Entry 5B48 (X-ray diffraction, 2.50 A resolution); this record covers chains A and B of the 4 polymer chains in the assembly.

Chain A:
Protein: 2-oxoacid--ferredoxin oxidoreductase alpha subunit
Source organism: Sulfolobus tokodaii str. 7
Notes: EC 1.2.7.-
Reference sequence: Q96Y66 (Q96Y66_SULTO); numbering as in UniProt (aligned over 1-627)
Chain sequence (627 residues; each row starts with the number of its first residue):
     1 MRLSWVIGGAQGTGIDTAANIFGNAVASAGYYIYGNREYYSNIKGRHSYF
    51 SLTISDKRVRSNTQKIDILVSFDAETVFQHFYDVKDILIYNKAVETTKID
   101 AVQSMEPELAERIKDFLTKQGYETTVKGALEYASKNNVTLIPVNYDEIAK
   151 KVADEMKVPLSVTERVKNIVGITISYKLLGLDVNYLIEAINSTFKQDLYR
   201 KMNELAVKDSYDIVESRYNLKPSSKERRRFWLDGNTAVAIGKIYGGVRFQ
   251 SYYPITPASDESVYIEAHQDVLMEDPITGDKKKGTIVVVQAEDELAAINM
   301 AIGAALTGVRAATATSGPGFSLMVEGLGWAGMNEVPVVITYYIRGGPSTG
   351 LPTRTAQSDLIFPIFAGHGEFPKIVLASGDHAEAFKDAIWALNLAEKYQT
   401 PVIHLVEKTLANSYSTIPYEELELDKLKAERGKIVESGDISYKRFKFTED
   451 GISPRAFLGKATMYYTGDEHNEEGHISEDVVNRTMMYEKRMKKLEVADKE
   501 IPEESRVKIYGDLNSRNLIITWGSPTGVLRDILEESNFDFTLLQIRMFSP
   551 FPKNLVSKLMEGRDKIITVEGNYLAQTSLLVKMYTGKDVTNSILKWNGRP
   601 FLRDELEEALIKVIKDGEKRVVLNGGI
Unresolved in the structure: 153-167, 195-205, 219-224, 421-425, 436-441, 516-517, 537-539, 625-627
Ligand contacts: TDN (2-[(2E)-3-[(4-azanyl-2-methyl-pyrimidin-5-yl)methyl]-4-methyl-2-(1-oxidanylpropylidene)-1,3-thiazol-5-yl]ethyl phosphono hydrogen phosphate): Ser41, Tyr253, Pro254, Ile255, Thr256, Glu294, Pro318, Gly319, Leu322, Arg344, Thr349, Pro352
UniProt features mapped onto this chain:
  - motif: Tyr253 to Pro257 (YPITP motif)
  - binding site (substrate): Thr256, Arg344
  - mutagenesis: Ser41 (S41A: Same oxidoreductase activity as the wild-type), Thr349 (T349L: Same oxidoreductase activity as the wild-type), Asp468 (D468A: Loss of oxidoreductase activity toward 2-oxoglutarate but retains its activity toward pyruvate)
From the paper describing this entry:
  - binding site for TDN: Ser41, Glu294, Thr349, Asp468
  - mutagenesis - S41A, T349L: unchanged catalytic activity
  - mutagenesis - D468A: abolished catalytic activity on 2-oxoglutarate
  - specificity-determining residues: Asp468

Chain B:
Protein: 2-oxoacid--ferredoxin oxidoreductase beta subunit
Source organism: Sulfolobus tokodaii str. 7
Notes: EC 1.2.7.-
Reference sequence: Q96Y68 (Q96Y68_SULTO); numbering as in UniProt (aligned over 1-305)
Chain sequence (305 residues; numbered 1 to 305; the number before each row is that of its first residue):
     1 MAAFTPQWNDWCPGCGNFGILNAEQQAIVELGVDTKNVVVVSGIGCSGKI
    51 PHFFRTPISGVHTLHGRAIAFATGIKLSNPDLVVIVNGGDGDLLGIGAGH
   101 FVAAGRRNVDMVVILHDNGVYGLTKGQASPTLKRGEKPKSLPRPNINDAV
   151 NPIALAISSGYTFVARGYAYDVKHLKELIKSAIKHKGLALIDVLQPCPTY
   201 NDINTKEWYDKRIYKLDTLPDWDPVVKKPEEVNEKIKRAIDKSLEWGDRI
   251 PIGIFYQNELVPSYEERIKANSPAYLDYTPAKQLIEKEGKLTTIIDPLLK
   301 EREVD
Unresolved in the structure: 1-4, 54-55, 137-144, 209-211, 249, 305
Differences from the reference sequence: engineered mutation Thr5 (Lys in Q96Y68)
Ion coordination: 4Fe-4S cluster Fe: Cys12, Cys15, Cys46, Cys197; Mg2+: Asp90, Val120 (together with TDN)
Ligand contacts:
  - 4Fe-4S cluster (SF4): Trp11, Cys12, Gly14, Cys15, Asn17, Cys46, Asn118, Gly122, Gln195, Cys197, Pro198, Thr199, Tyr200
  - TDN (2-[(2E)-3-[(4-azanyl-2-methyl-pyrimidin-5-yl)methyl]-4-methyl-2-(1-oxidanylpropylidene)-1,3-thiazol-5-yl]ethyl phosphono hydrogen phosphate): Ile44, Gly45, Cys46, Ser47, His65, Gly89, Asp90, Gly91, Asp92, Ile96, Asn118, Val120, Tyr121, Gly122, Leu123, Thr124, Gln195
From the paper describing this entry:
  - binding site for TDN: Leu123
  - mutagenesis - K49I: abolished catalytic activity on 2-oxoglutarate
  - specificity-determining residues: Lys49, Leu123
  - Mg2+ coordination: Asn118

Chain A / chain B interface:
Pairs across the interface (30):
  Ser41(A) - Lys49(B)  hydrogen bond (backbone-side chain)
  Ser41(A) - Leu123(B)
  Asn42(A) - Asp10(B)  hydrogen bond
  Ile43(A) - Gly122(B)
  Ile43(A) - Leu123(B)
  Ile43(A) - Thr199(B)
  Ile43(A) - Tyr200(B)
  Lys44(A) - Asp10(B)
  Lys44(A) - Cys12(B)
  Lys44(A) - Thr199(B)
  Arg46(A) - Trp8(B)
  Gln103(A) - Trp8(B)
  Tyr253(A) - His65(B)  hydrogen bond
  Tyr253(A) - Ile96(B)
  Tyr253(A) - Tyr121(B)
  Pro254(A) - Thr124(B)
  Pro254(A) - Gln127(B)
  Ile255(A) - Thr124(B)
  Thr256(A) - Thr124(B)
  Ser259(A) - Gln127(B)
  Asp260(A) - Lys125(B)  salt bridge
  Gln290(A) - Tyr121(B)
  Gln290(A) - Gln127(B)
  Gln290(A) - Ala128(B)  hydrogen bond (side chain-backbone)
  Glu292(A) - Gly95(B)
  Glu292(A) - Ile96(B)  hydrogen bond (backbone-backbone)
  Asp293(A) - Ile96(B)
  Glu294(A) - Ile96(B)
  Ser348(A) - Leu64(B)
  Thr349(A) - Ile44(B)
Also at the interface, not in a pair above, chain A (22 interface residues in all): Gly45, Ser104, Tyr252, Leu322
Also at the interface, not in a pair above, chain B (22 interface residues in all): Thr63, Arg67, Gly91, Asn147

In short:
Chain A and chain B each contribute 22 residues to their interface, with 5 hydrogen bonds and 1 salt bridge.
Polar pairs include Asp260(A)-Lys125(B), Ser41(A)-Lys49(B) and Asn42(A)-Asp10(B). The paper reports a binding
site for TDN at Ser41(A), Glu294(A) and Leu123(B) among others; D468A of chain A abolishes catalytic activity
on 2-oxoglutarate; 4 substitutions were tested in all.
Chain A is 2-oxoacid--ferredoxin oxidoreductase alpha subunit and chain B is 2-oxoacid--ferredoxin
oxidoreductase beta subunit, both from Sulfolobus tokodaii str. 7; the structure, 2-Oxoacid:Ferredoxin
Oxidoreductase 1 from Sulfolobus tokodai, was determined by X-ray diffraction, deposited together with 5B46
and 5B47.
